6ZIY - chains 6 and H of the 15 polymer chains in the assembly; structure by electron microscopy, 4.25 A resolution (low resolution: residue-level contacts below are approximate; hydrogen-bond / salt-bridge calls are withheld).

== Chain 6 ==
Name: NADH-quinone oxidoreductase subunit 6
From: Thermus thermophilus
Notes: EC 7.1.1.-
Reference sequence: Q56218 (NQO6_THET8); residues 1-181 here = UniProt positions 1-181
Amino-acid sequence (181 residues; row label = number of the first residue in the row):
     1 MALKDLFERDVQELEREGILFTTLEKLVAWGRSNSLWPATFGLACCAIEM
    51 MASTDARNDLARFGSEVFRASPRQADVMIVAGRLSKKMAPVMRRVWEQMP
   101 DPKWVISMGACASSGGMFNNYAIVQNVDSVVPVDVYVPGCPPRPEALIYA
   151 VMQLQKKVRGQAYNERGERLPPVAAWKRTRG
Unresolved in the structure: 1-15
UniProt features mapped onto this chain:
  - binding site ([4Fe-4S] cluster): C45, C46, C111, C140
Ion coordination: 4Fe-4S cluster Fe: C45, C46, C111, C140
Small-molecule neighbours: 4Fe-4S cluster (SF4): C45, C46, G82, R83, G109, A110, C111, G139, C140, P141

== Chain H ==
Name: NADH-quinone oxidoreductase subunit 8
From: Thermus thermophilus
Notes: EC 7.1.1.-
Reference sequence: Q60019 (NQO8_THET8); residue numbers follow UniProt; this construct covers 1-365
Amino-acid sequence (365 residues; numbered 1 to 365; the number before each row is that of its first residue):
     1 MTWSYPVDPYWMVALKALLVVVGLLTAFAFMTLIERRLLARFQVRMGPNR
    51 VGPFGLLQPLADAIKSIFKEDIVVAQADRFLFVLAPLISVVFALLAFGLI
   101 PFGPPGSFFGYQPWVINLDLGILYLFAVSELAVYGIFLSGWASGSKYSLL
   151 GSLRSSASLISYELGLGLALLAPVLLVGSLNLNDIVNWQKEHGWLFLYAF
   201 PAFLVYLIASMAEAARTPFDLPEAEQELVGGYHTEYSSIKWALFQMAEYI
   251 HFITASALIPTLFLGGWTMPVLEVPYLWMFLKIAFFLFFFIWIRATWFRL
   301 RYDQLLRFGWGFLFPLALLWFLVTALVVALDLPRTYLLYLSALSFLVLLG
   351 AVLYTPKPARKGGGA
Unresolved in the structure: 1, 355-365

== How chain 6 and chain H interact ==
Contacting residue pairs (45; chain 6 residue first):
  V28(6) with F68(H)
  W30(6) with V51(H)
  G31(6) with A61(H); K65(H)
  N34(6) with V51(H)
  S35(6) with A61(H); D62(H); K65(H)
  W37(6) with D62(H); K65(H)
  T54(6) with R45(H)
  D59(6) with R45(H); M46(H)
  A61(6) with R45(H); G47(H); P48(H)
  R62(6) with G47(H); P48(H); N49(H); R50(H)
  F63(6) with R50(H); Q58(H)
  G64(6) with Q58(H)
  S65(6) with R36(H)
  E66(6) with R36(H); R45(H)
  F68(6) with E225(H)
  R69(6) with W241(H)
  A70(6) with A224(H); E225(H)
  S71(6) with T234(H)
  R73(6) with I72(H); V74(H); T234(H); E235(H)
  Q74(6) with T234(H); Y236(H); W241(H)
  A75(6) with K69(H)
  D76(6) with K65(H)
  P100(6) with K69(H); E70(H); I72(H)
  D101(6) with E70(H)
  R180(6) with E70(H)
Interface residues without a listed pair, chain 6 (31 interface residues in all): G18, L27, R32, A56, Q98, M99
Interface residues without a listed pair, chain H (28 interface residues in all): V44, L57, I64, S66, S237

== In short ==
31 residues of chain 6 and 28 residues of chain H are in contact. Chain 6 binds 4Fe-4S cluster. The 4Fe-4S
cluster Fe site is built by C45(6), C46(6), C111(6) and C140(6). Curated annotation (UniProt) lists 4 [4Fe-4S]
cluster-binding residues on chain 6.
Here chain 6 is NADH-quinone oxidoreductase subunit 6 and chain H is NADH-quinone oxidoreductase subunit 8,
both from Thermus thermophilus. Entry 6ZIY (Respiratory complex I from Thermus thermophilus, NADH dataset,
major state) was determined by electron microscopy (same publication as 6I0D, 6I1P, 6Q8O, 6Q8W, 6Q8X, 6Y11 and
3 further entries).
